PDB entry 7JZ2 | electron microscopy, 2.50 A resolution | chains I and J of the 12 polymer chains in the assembly

== Chain I ==
Protein: Succinate dehydrogenase flavoprotein subunit
Source organism: Escherichia coli
Notes: EC 1.3.5.1
UniProt: P0AC41 (SDHA_ECOLI); numbering as in UniProt (aligned over 1-588)
Chain sequence (588 residues; row label = number of the first residue in the row):
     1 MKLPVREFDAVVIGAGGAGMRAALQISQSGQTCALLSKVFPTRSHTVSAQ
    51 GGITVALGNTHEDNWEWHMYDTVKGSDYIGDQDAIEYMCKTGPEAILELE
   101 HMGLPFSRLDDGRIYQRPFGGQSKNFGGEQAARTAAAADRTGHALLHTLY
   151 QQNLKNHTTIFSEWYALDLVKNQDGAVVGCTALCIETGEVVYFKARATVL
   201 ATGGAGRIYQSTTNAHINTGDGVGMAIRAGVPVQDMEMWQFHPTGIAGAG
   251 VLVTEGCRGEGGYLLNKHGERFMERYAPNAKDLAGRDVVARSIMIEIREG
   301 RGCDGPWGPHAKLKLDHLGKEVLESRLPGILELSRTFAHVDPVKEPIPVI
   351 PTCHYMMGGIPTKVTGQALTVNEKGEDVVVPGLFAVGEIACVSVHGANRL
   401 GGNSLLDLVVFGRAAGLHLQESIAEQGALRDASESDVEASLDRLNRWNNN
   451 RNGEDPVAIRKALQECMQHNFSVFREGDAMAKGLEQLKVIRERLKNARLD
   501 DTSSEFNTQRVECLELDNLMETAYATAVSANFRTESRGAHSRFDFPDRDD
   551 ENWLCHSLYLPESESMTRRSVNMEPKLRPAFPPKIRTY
Disordered / not traced: 244-350
Metal / ion sites: Na+: Met356, Gly358, Glu388
Small-molecule neighbours: FAD (flavin-adenine dinucleotide): Ile13, Gly14, Ala15, Gly16, Gly17, Ala18, Gly19, Leu36, Ser37, Lys38, Val39, Ser44, His45, Thr46, Ser48, Ala49, Gln50, Gly51, Gly52, Trp164, Tyr165, Ala166, Ala201, Thr202, Gly203, Thr213, Asn214, Ile217, Asn218, Asp221, Met225, His354, Tyr355, Gly387, Glu388, Gly401, Gly402, Asn403, Ser404, Leu405, Leu408
UniProt features mapped onto this chain:
  - active site: Arg286 (Proton acceptor)
  - binding site (FAD): Gly14 to Gly19, Asp221, Glu388, Ser404, Leu405
  - binding site (substrate): His242, Thr254, His354, Arg399
  - modified residue: His45 (Tele-8alpha-FAD histidine), Lys267 (N6-acetyllysine)
  - mutagenesis: Glu186 (E186M: Allows recovery of protein cross-linked to SdhE, SdhA is flavinylated), Thr187 (T187M: No recovery of protein cross-linked to SdhE, SdhA is flavinylated)

== Chain J ==
Protein: Succinate dehydrogenase iron-sulfur subunit
Source organism: Escherichia coli
Notes: EC 1.3.5.1
UniProt: P07014 (SDHB_ECOLI); residues 1-238 here = UniProt positions 1-238
Chain sequence (238 residues; numbered 1 to 238; the number before each row is that of its first residue):
     1 MRLEFSIYRYNPDVDDAPRMQDYTLEADEGRDMMLLDALIQLKEKDPSLS
    51 FRRSCREGVCGSDGLNMNGKNGLACITPISALNQPGKKIVIRPLPGLPVI
   101 RDLVVDMGQFYAQYEKIKPYLLNNGQNPPAREHLQMPEQREKLDGLYECI
   151 LCACCSTSCPSFWWNPDKFIGPAGLLAAYRFLIDSRDTETDSRLDGLSDA
   201 FSVFRCHSIMNCVSVCPKGLNPTRAIGHIKSMLLQRNA
Metal / ion sites: 2Fe-2S cluster Fe near Asp63 (its only coordinating residue here); 3Fe-4S cluster Fe near Ile209 (its only coordinating residue here)
Small-molecule neighbours:
  - 3Fe-4S cluster (F3S): Cys159, Ser161, Phe169, Pro172, Cys206, His207, Ser208, Ile209, Met210, Asn211, Cys212, Thr223, Ile226
  - 2Fe-2S cluster (FES): Leu36, Arg53, Ser54, Cys55, Arg56, Glu57, Gly58, Cys60, Gly61, Ser62, Asp63, Leu73, Cys75
  - 4Fe-4S cluster (SF4): Phe110, Cys149, Ile150, Leu151, Cys152, Ala153, Cys154, Cys155, Ala173, Leu176, Cys216, Pro217, Lys218, Leu220
  - ubiquinone-2 (UQ2): Pro160, Trp164, Ile209
UniProt features mapped onto this chain:
  - binding site ([2Fe-2S] cluster): Cys55, Cys60, Cys75
  - binding site ([4Fe-4S] cluster): Cys149, Cys152, Cys155, Cys216
  - binding site ([3Fe-4S] cluster): Cys159, Cys206, Cys212
  - binding site (a ubiquinone): Trp164

== Chain I / chain J interface ==
Pairs across the interface - 79 pairs, chain I then chain J:
  Phe40(I) with Tyr111(J), hydrophobic
  Arg43(I) with Ser54(J), hydrogen bond (backbone-side chain); Cys60(J), hydrogen bond (side chain-backbone); Gly61(J), hydrogen bond (side chain-backbone); Ser62(J); Tyr111(J), hydrogen bond; Leu151(J), hydrogen bond (side chain-backbone)
  Val47(I) with Val59(J); Cys60(J), hydrophobic
  Leu57(I) with Arg131(J)
  Asn59(I) with Glu132(J), hydrogen bond
  Leu97(I) with Arg131(J); Glu132(J)
  Glu100(I) with Glu132(J); His133(J), hydrogen bond (side chain-backbone); Arg186(J), salt bridge
  His101(I) with Arg131(J); Glu132(J); His133(J)
  Met102(I) with Leu121(J)
  Gly103(I) with Arg180(J), hydrogen bond (backbone-side chain); Arg186(J), hydrogen bond (backbone-side chain)
  Leu104(I) with Arg186(J), hydrogen bond (backbone-side chain)
  Pro105(I) with Tyr147(J), hydrophobic; Arg180(J); Arg186(J)
  Phe106(I) with Arg140(J)
  Ser107(I) with Arg140(J)
  Arg108(I) with His133(J), hydrogen bond (side chain-backbone); Gln135(J); Arg186(J)
  Leu109(I) with Pro137(J)
  Asp110(I) with Met136(J); Pro137(J)
  Asp111(I) with Leu134(J); Met136(J)
  Gly112(I) with His133(J); Leu134(J); Gln135(J); Met136(J)
  Ile114(I) with Glu132(J)
  His143(I) with Val59(J); Glu148(J), hydrogen bond (side chain-backbone); Cys149(J); Ile150(J)
  His147(I) with Cys149(J), hydrogen bond (side chain-backbone)
  Gln151(I) with Tyr114(J), hydrogen bond; Pro119(J); Tyr120(J); Phe181(J)
  Leu154(I) with Glu115(J)
  Lys155(I) with Tyr120(J)
  Glu163(I) with Arg52(J), salt bridge
  Glu186(I) with Ile100(J)
  Arg207(I) with Arg56(J)
  Thr212(I) with Arg56(J), hydrogen bond (backbone-side chain)
  Ala215(I) with Ser54(J)
  His216(I) with Arg53(J); Ser54(J), hydrogen bond (backbone-backbone); Arg56(J)
  Ile217(I) with Ser54(J)
  Asp500(I) with Pro47(J)
  Asp501(I) with Ser48(J)
  Ser503(I) with Asn11(J), hydrogen bond; Arg101(J), hydrogen bond
  Ser504(I) with Asp13(J), hydrogen bond
  Glu505(I) with Pro12(J); Arg101(J), hydrogen bond (backbone-side chain)
  Phe506(I) with Ser50(J), hydrogen bond (backbone-side chain); Arg52(J); Arg101(J), hydrogen bond (backbone-side chain); Val104(J), hydrophobic
  Thr508(I) with Lys43(J), hydrogen bond; Leu49(J); Ser50(J)
  Gln509(I) with Lys43(J); Pro47(J)
  Glu512(I) with Lys43(J); Arg53(J), salt bridge
Interface residues without a listed pair, chain I (53 interface residues in all): Thr42, Ser48, Pro93, Arg113, Ala137, Ala138, Arg140, Ala144, Tyr150, Gln152, Thr213, Asn507
Interface residues without a listed pair, chain J (46 interface residues in all): Ile40, Phe51, Cys55, Cys152, Lys218

== Summary ==
53 residues of chain I and 46 residues of chain J are in contact, with 23 hydrogen bonds and 3 salt bridges.
Polar contacts include Glu100(I)-Arg186(J), Glu163(I)-Arg52(J) and Glu512(I)-Arg53(J). Ligands of chain I:
flavin-adenine dinucleotide.
Chain I is Succinate dehydrogenase flavoprotein subunit and chain J is Succinate dehydrogenase iron-sulfur
subunit, both from Escherichia coli; the structure, Succinate: quinone oxidoreductase SQR from E.coli K12, was
determined by electron microscopy (same publication as 6WTI and 6WU6).
